PDB entry 6BJU | X-ray diffraction, 1.64 A resolution | chains A and B

Chain A (and B):
Protein: AtzH
Source organism: Pseudomonas sp. EGD-AKN5
Notes: chain B of this document is another copy of the same molecule, construct and numbering; everything in this record applies to it too
UniProtKB: A0A1A5DB13 (A0A1A5DB13_9PSED); residues 4-132 here correspond to UniProt positions 1-129 (UniProt number = residue number - 3)
Amino-acid sequence (154 residues; each row starts with the number of its first residue; numbers below 1 keep their minus sign (Met-21 is residue -21)):
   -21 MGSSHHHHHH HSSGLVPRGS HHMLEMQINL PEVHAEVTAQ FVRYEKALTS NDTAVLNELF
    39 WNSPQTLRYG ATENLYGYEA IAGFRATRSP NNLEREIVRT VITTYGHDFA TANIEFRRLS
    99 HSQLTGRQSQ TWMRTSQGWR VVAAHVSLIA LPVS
Disordered / not traced: -21 to 0, 67-70, 130-132 (chain B: -21 to 0, 67-71, 97-98, 129-132)
Construct notes: initiating methionine (-21); expression tag (-20 to 3)
From the paper describing this entry:
  - contacts within the chain: Tyr22-Arg46
  - catalytic residues: Arg46
  - mutagenesis - Y22A, Y22F: abolished catalytic activity
  - mutagenesis - R46A, R46K, R63K: decreased catalytic activity
  - conformationally variable residues (order/disorder transition): Arg66 to Arg73
  - catalytic residues: Tyr22 (proposed by the authors, not directly observed)

Interface between chain A and chain B:
Residue-residue contacts (72):
  Leu2(A) with Asp86(B); Met111(B), hydrophobic
  Glu3(A) with Thr113(B); Ser114(B), hydrogen bond (side chain-backbone)
  Ile6(A) with Trp39(B), hydrophobic
  Trp39(A) with Ile6(B), hydrophobic; Tyr83(B), hydrophobic
  Gln43(A) with Thr81(B)
  Leu45(A) with Val79(B), hydrophobic; Asn91(B)
  Tyr47(A) with Asn91(B); Ile92(B); Glu93(B); Arg105(B); Ser107(B)
  Gly48(A) with Arg105(B), hydrogen bond (backbone-side chain)
  Ala49(A) with Ile127(B)
  Thr50(A) with Ile127(B)
  Glu51(A) with Ile127(B)
  Asn52(A) with Glu93(B), hydrogen bond; Arg105(B), hydrogen bond
  Tyr54(A) with Arg77(B); Val79(B), hydrophobic; Glu93(B), hydrogen bond
  Arg77(A) with Tyr54(B)
  Val79(A) with Leu45(B), hydrophobic; Tyr54(B), hydrophobic
  Thr81(A) with Gln43(B)
  Tyr83(A) with Trp39(B), hydrophobic; Phe87(B), hydrophobic; Met111(B), hydrophobic; Val120(B)
  Asp86(A) with Leu2(B)
  Phe87(A) with Leu2(B), hydrophobic; Tyr83(B), hydrophobic; Phe87(B), hydrophobic
  Thr89(A) with Thr109(B)
  Asn91(A) with Leu45(B); Tyr47(B); Ala121(B)
  Ile92(A) with Tyr47(B)
  Glu93(A) with Tyr47(B); Asn52(B), hydrogen bond; Tyr54(B), hydrogen bond
  Arg105(A) with Tyr47(B); Gly48(B), hydrogen bond (side chain-backbone); Asn52(B), hydrogen bond; His123(B); Val124(B), hydrogen bond (side chain-backbone)
  Ser107(A) with Tyr47(B); His123(B), hydrogen bond
  Thr109(A) with Phe87(B); Thr89(B); Thr109(B), hydrogen bond
  Met111(A) with Tyr83(B), hydrophobic
  Thr113(A) with Glu3(B)
  Ser114(A) with Met1(B); Glu3(B), hydrogen bond (backbone-side chain)
  Val120(A) with Tyr83(B)
  Ala121(A) with Asn91(B)
  His123(A) with Arg105(B); Ser107(B), hydrogen bond; His123(B), hydrogen bond (side chain-backbone); Ser125(B), hydrogen bond
  Val124(A) with Arg105(B), hydrogen bond (backbone-side chain)
  Ser125(A) with His123(B), hydrogen bond; Ser125(B)
  Ile127(A) with Ala49(B); Thr50(B); Glu51(B)
  Leu129(A) with Thr50(B); Glu51(B)
Also at the interface, not in a pair above, chain A (38 interface residues in all): Gln106, Arg112
Also at the interface, not in a pair above, chain B (40 interface residues in all): Asn7, Thr103, Gln106, Arg112

Overview:
38 residues of chain A face 40 of chain B across their interface; the contacts include 18 hydrogen bonds.
Polar pairs include Glu3(A)-Ser114(B), Gly48(A)-Arg105(B) and Asn52(A)-Glu93(B). From the paper: catalytic
residues Arg46(A) and Tyr22(A); R46A, R46K and R63K of chain A reduce catalytic activity; 5 substitutions were
tested in all.
Chain A and chain B are both AtzH (Pseudomonas sp. EGD-AKN5); the structure, The structure of AtzH: a little
known member of the atrazine breakdown pathway, was determined by X-ray diffraction together with 6BJT from
the same study.
